PDB entry 9JO5 | electron microscopy, 2.80 A resolution | chains H and I of the 11 polymer chains in the assembly

== Chain H ==
Protein: Histone H2B
Source organism: Xenopus laevis
UniProtKB: A0A8J0U496 (A0A8J0U496_XENLA); residues 1-122 here correspond to UniProt positions 5-126 (UniProt number = residue number + 4)
Chain sequence (122 residues; numbered 1 to 122; the number before each row is that of its first residue):
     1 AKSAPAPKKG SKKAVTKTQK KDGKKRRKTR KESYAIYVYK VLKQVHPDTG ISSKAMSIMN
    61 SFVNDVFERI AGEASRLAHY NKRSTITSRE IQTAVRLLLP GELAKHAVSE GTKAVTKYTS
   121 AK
Unresolved in the structure: 1-28, 122

== Chain I ==
Molecule: 146-nt DNA strand
Source organism: Escherichia coli K-12
Sequence (146 nucleotides; row label = number of the first residue in the row):
     2 TCGAGAATCC CGGTGCCGAG GCCGCTCAAT TGGTCGTAGA CAGCTCTAGC ACCGCTTAAA
    62 CGCACGTACG CGCTGTCCCC CGCGTTTTAA CCGCCAAGGG GATTACTCCC TAGTCTCCAG
   122 GCACGTGTCA GATATATACA TCCGAT

== Interface between chain H and chain I ==
Contacting residue pairs (14; chain H residue first):
  Thr29(H) with DT104(I), hydrogen bond to the phosphate
  Arg30(H) with DT27(I), hydrogen bond to the phosphate; DC28(I), salt bridge to the phosphate
  Tyr39(H) with DG21(I), hydrogen bond to the phosphate
  Gly50(H) with DG21(I), phosphate contact
  Ile51(H) with DA20(I), sugar contact; DG21(I), hydrogen bond to the phosphate
  Ser52(H) with DA20(I), phosphate contact
  Ser53(H) with DA20(I), hydrogen bond to the phosphate
  Arg83(H) with DA39(I), phosphate contact; DG40(I), salt bridge to the phosphate
  Ser84(H) with DT38(I), phosphate contact; DA39(I), hydrogen bond to the phosphate
  Thr85(H) with DA39(I), hydrogen bond to the phosphate
Interface residues without a listed pair, chain H (11 interface residues in all): Thr49

== Summary ==
Chain H and chain I form an interface of 11 and 8 residues respectively; the contacts include 7 hydrogen bonds
and 2 salt bridges. Polar contacts include Thr29(H)-DT104(I), Arg30(H)-DT27(I) and Tyr39(H)-DG21(I).
Here chain H is Histone H2B (Xenopus laevis) and chain I is a 146-nt DNA strand (Escherichia coli K-12). Entry
9JO5 (Structure of isw1-nucleosome complex in ADP-B state) was determined by electron microscopy together with
9JNT, 9JNU, 9JNV, 9JO2, 9LIU and 9LJ2 from the same study.
